PDB entry 1DQ5 | X-ray diffraction, 2.00 A resolution | chain A

# Chain A
Name: Concanavalin-Br
Source organism: Canavalia ensiformis
Reference sequence: P55915 (CONA_CANBR); numbering as in UniProt (aligned over 1-237)
Chain sequence (237 residues; row label = number of the first residue in the row):
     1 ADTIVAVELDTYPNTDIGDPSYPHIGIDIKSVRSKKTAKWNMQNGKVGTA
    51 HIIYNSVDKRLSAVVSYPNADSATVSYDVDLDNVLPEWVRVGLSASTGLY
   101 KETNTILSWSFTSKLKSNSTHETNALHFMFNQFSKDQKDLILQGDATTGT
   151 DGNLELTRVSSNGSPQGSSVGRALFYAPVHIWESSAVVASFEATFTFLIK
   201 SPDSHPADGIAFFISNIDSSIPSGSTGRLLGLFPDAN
Sequence notes: conflict D58 (Gly in P55915), A70 (Gly in P55915), D151 (Glu in P55915), E155 (Arg in P55915)
Metal / ion sites: Mn2+ site 1: E8, D10, D19, H24; Mn2+ site 2: D10, Y12, N14, D19
UniProt features mapped onto this chain:
  - binding site (Mn(2+)): E8, D10, D19, H24, S34
  - binding site (Ca(2+)): D10, Y12, N14, D19, D208
  - binding site (a carbohydrate): Y12, L99, Y100, R228

# In short
E8, D10, D19 and H24 coordinate Mn2+ site 1. D10, Y12, N14 and D19 coordinate Mn2+ site 2. From UniProt: 5
Mn2+-binding residues, 5 Ca2+-binding residues and 4 carbohydrate-binding residues.
Chain A is Concanavalin-Br (Canavalia ensiformis); the structure, Manganese;Manganese concanavalin A at pH
5.0, was determined by X-ray diffraction, deposited together with 1DQ0, 1DQ1, 1DQ2, 1DQ4 and 1DQ6.
